Entry 8DNP (electron microscopy, 2.69 A resolution); this record covers chains E and X of the 24 polymer chains in the assembly.

[Chain E (and X)]
Molecule: Ferritin heavy chain
Organism: Homo sapiens
Notes: EC 1.16.3.1; chain X of this document is another copy of the same molecule, construct and numbering; everything in this record applies to it too
UniProt: P02794 (FRIH_HUMAN); residue numbers follow UniProt; this construct covers 1-183
Sequence (183 residues; numbered 1 to 183; the number before each row is that of its first residue):
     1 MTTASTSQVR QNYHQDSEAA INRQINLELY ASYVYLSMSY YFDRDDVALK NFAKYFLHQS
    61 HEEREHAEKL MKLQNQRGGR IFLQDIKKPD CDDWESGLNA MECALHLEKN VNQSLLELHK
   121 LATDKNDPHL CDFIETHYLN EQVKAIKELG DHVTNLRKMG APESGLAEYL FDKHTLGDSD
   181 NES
Not modelled in the structure: 1-5, 178-183
Metal / ion sites: Fe ion: Glu28, Glu63, His66
Swiss-Prot annotation at these positions:
  - binding site (Fe cation): Glu28, Glu63, His66, Glu108, Gln142
  - site: Arg23 (Essential for association with cargo receptor NCOA4)
  - modified residue: Met1 (N-acetylmethionine), Thr2 (N-acetylthreonine), Ser179 (Phosphoserine), Ser183 (Phosphoserine)

[Interface between chain E and chain X]
Contacting residue pairs - 61 pairs, chain E then chain X:
  Ser7(E) with Asp45(X), hydrogen bond
  Gln8(E) with Asp45(X)
  Val9(E) with Asp45(X)
  Asn26(E) with Tyr33(X)
  Leu29(E) with Tyr33(X), hydrophobic
  Tyr33(E) with Asn26(X); Leu29(X); Leu83(X); Gln84(X), hydrogen bond (side chain-backbone); Ile86(X), hydrophobic
  Leu36(E) with Glu68(X); Met71(X)
  Ser37(E) with Leu83(X)
  Tyr40(E) with Glu68(X), hydrogen bond (side chain-backbone); Met71(X), hydrophobic; Lys72(X); Asn75(X), hydrogen bond (backbone-side chain); Ile81(X), hydrophobic
  Asp43(E) with Asn75(X), hydrogen bond
  Arg44(E) with Asn75(X); Arg80(X)
  Asp45(E) with Ser7(X), hydrogen bond; Gln8(X); Val9(X); Arg80(X), salt bridge
  Asp46(E) with Arg80(X), salt bridge
  Leu57(E) with Glu68(X)
  His61(E) with Arg64(X), hydrogen bond; Glu68(X), salt bridge
  Arg64(E) with His61(X), hydrogen bond
  Glu68(E) with Leu36(X); Tyr40(X), hydrogen bond (backbone-side chain); Leu57(X); His61(X), salt bridge
  Met71(E) with Leu36(X); Tyr40(X), hydrophobic
  Lys72(E) with Tyr40(X)
  Asn75(E) with Tyr40(X), hydrogen bond (side chain-backbone); Asp43(X), hydrogen bond; Arg44(X)
  Arg80(E) with Arg44(X); Asp45(X), salt bridge; Asp46(X), salt bridge
  Ile81(E) with Tyr40(X), hydrophobic
  Phe82(E) with Asp92(X)
  Leu83(E) with Tyr33(X); Ser37(X); Lys88(X)
  Gln84(E) with Tyr33(X), hydrogen bond (backbone-side chain); Lys88(X)
  Asp85(E) with Ile86(X); Lys87(X); Lys88(X), hydrogen bond (side chain-backbone)
  Ile86(E) with Tyr33(X), hydrophobic; Asp85(X); Ile86(X), hydrogen bond (backbone-backbone)
  Lys87(E) with Asp85(X)
  Lys88(E) with Leu83(X); Gln84(X); Asp85(X), hydrogen bond (backbone-side chain)
  Asp92(E) with Phe82(X)
Interface residues without a listed pair, chain E (31 interface residues in all): Pro89
Interface residues without a listed pair, chain X (31 interface residues in all): Pro89

[In short]
The chain E/chain X interface involves 31 residues from each chain; the contacts include 15 hydrogen bonds and
6 salt bridges. Polar pairs include Asp45(E)-Arg80(X), Asp46(E)-Arg80(X) and His61(E)-Glu68(X). UniProt lists
5 Fe cation-binding residues on chain E.
Chain E and chain X are both Ferritin heavy chain (Homo sapiens); the structure, Human Brain Ferritin Heavy
Chain, was determined by electron microscopy, deposited together with 8DNO and 8DNU.
